PDB entry 7AMS | X-ray diffraction, 2.42 A resolution | chains B and H of the 4 polymer chains in the assembly

== Chain B ==
Molecule: Human A6 T-cell receptor beta chain TRBC2
From: Homo sapiens
Sequence (246 residues; each row starts with the number of its first residue; numbering starts at 0):
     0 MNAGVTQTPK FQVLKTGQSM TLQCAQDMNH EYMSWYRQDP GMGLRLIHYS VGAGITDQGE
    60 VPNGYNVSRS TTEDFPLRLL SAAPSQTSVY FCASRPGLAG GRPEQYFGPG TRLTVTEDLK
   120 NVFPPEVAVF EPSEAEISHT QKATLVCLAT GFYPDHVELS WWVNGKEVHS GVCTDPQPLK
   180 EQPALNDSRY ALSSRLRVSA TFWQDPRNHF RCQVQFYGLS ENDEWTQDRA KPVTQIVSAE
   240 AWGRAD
Disordered / not traced: 0-2, 98-100
Cystine bridges: Cys23-Cys91, Cys146-Cys211
Bound ions: Zn2+: His138 (shared with 1 residue of chain A; Glu62(H) of chain H)

== Chain H ==
Molecule: Human Jovi-1 Fab, KFN mutant, heavy chain
From: Homo sapiens
Notes: antibody fragment or engineered binder
Sequence (225 residues; numbered 1 to 225; the number before each row is that of its first residue):
     1 QVQLVQSGAE VKKPGASVKV SCKASGYKFT GFVMHWVRQA PGQGLEWMGF INPYNDDIQS
    61 NERFRGRVTM TRDTSISTAY MELSRLRSDD TAVYYCARGN GYNFDGAYRF FDFWGQGTMV
   121 TVSSASTKGP SVFPLAPSSK STSGGTAALG CLVKDYFPEP VTVSWNSGAL TSGVHTFPAV
   181 LQSSGLYSLS SVVTVPSSSL GTQTYICNVN HKPSNTKVDK KVEPK
Disordered / not traced: 138-144
Cystine bridges: Cys22-Cys96, Cys151-Cys207
Bound ions: Zn2+: Glu62 (shared with 1 residue of chain A; His138(B) of chain B)

== How chain B and chain H interact ==
Pairs across the interface (19):
  Lys119(B) - Asn100(H)
  Lys119(B) - Tyr102(H)
  Asn120(B) - Lys28(H)  hydrogen bond
  Asn120(B) - Tyr102(H)
  Phe122(B) - Tyr102(H)  hydrophobic
  Asp186(B) - Lys28(H)  salt bridge
  Arg188(B) - Asn103(H)
  Thr225(B) - Asn100(H)  hydrogen bond
  Thr225(B) - Ala107(H)
  Thr225(B) - Phe110(H)
  Gln226(B) - Asn100(H)  hydrogen bond
  Gln226(B) - Gly101(H)
  Gln226(B) - Tyr102(H)  hydrogen bond (side chain-backbone)
  Gln226(B) - Asp105(H)
  Gln226(B) - Ala107(H)
  Asp227(B) - Asp105(H)  hydrogen bond (backbone-side chain)
  Asp227(B) - Gly106(H)
  Asp227(B) - Ala107(H)
  Arg228(B) - Asp105(H)  hydrogen bond (backbone-side chain)
Other interface residues (no listed pair), chain B (11 interface residues in all): Glu116, Asp117
Other interface residues (no listed pair), chain H (14 interface residues in all): Gly26, Tyr27, Phe32, Arg98, Arg109
From the paper, about this interface:
  - residue pairs: Asn120(B)-Lys28(H) (hydrogen bond), Phe32(H)-Lys119(B) (hydrophobic contact)
  - epitope / paratope residues, chain B: Asn120(B), Thr225(B), Gln226(B)
  - epitope / paratope residues, chain H: Lys28(H), Phe32(H)

== Summary ==
11 residues of chain B and 14 residues of chain H are in contact, with 6 hydrogen bonds and 1 salt bridge.
Polar contacts include Asp186(B)-Lys28(H), Asn120(B)-Lys28(H) and Thr225(B)-Asn100(H). The authors report a
hydrogen bond between Asn120(B) and Lys28(H); a hydrophobic contact between Phe32(H) and Lys119(B). The paper
reports epitope/paratope residues Asn120(B), Thr225(B) and Lys28(H) among others.
Chain B is Human A6 T-cell receptor beta chain TRBC2 and chain H is Human Jovi-1 Fab, KFN mutant, heavy chain,
both from Homo sapiens; the structure, Crystal structure of the complex of the KFN mutant of HuJovi-1 Fab with
human TRBC2, was determined by X-ray diffraction together with 7AMP, 7AMQ and 7AMR from the same study.
